Entry 5L60 (X-ray diffraction, 2.70 A resolution); this record covers chains M and b of the 28 polymer chains in the assembly.

[Chain M]
Protein: Proteasome subunit beta type-7
Organism: Saccharomyces cerevisiae (strain ATCC 204508 / S288c)
Notes: EC 3.4.25.1
Reference sequence: P30657 (PSB7_YEAST); residues -12 to 233 here correspond to UniProt positions 21-266 (UniProt number = residue number + 33)
Chain sequence (246 residues; row label = number of the first residue in the row; numbers below 1 keep their minus sign (Thr-12 is residue -12)):
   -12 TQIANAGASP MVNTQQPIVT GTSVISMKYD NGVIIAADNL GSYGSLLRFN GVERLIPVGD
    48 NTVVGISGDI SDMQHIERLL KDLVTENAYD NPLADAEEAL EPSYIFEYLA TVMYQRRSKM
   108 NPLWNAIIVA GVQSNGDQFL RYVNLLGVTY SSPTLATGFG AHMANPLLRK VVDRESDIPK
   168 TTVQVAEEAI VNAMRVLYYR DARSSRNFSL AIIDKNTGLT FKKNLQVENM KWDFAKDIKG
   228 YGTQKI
Disordered / not traced: -12 to 0

[Chain b]
Protein: Proteasome subunit beta type-1
Organism: Saccharomyces cerevisiae (strain ATCC 204508 / S288c)
Notes: EC 3.4.25.1
Reference sequence: P38624 (PSB1_YEAST); residues 1-196 here correspond to UniProt positions 20-215 (UniProt number = residue number + 19)
Chain sequence (196 residues; numbered 1 to 196; the number before each row is that of its first residue):
     1 TSIMAVTFKD GVILGADSRT TTGAYIANRV TDKLTRVHDK IWCCRSGSAA DTQAIADIVQ
    61 YHLELYTSQY GTPSTETAAS VFKELCYENK DNLTAGIIVA GYDDKNKGEV YTIPLGGSVH
   121 KLPYAIAGSG STFIYGYCDK NFRENMSKEE TVDFIKHSLS QAIKWDGSSG GVIRMVVLTA
   181 AGVERLIFYP DEYEQL
Metal / ion sites: Mg2+: Ile163, Ser169
Curated features (UniProtKB/Swiss-Prot):
  - active site: Thr1 (Nucleophile)

[Interface between chain M and chain b]
Residue-residue contacts (59; chain M residue first):
  Ser32(M) with Trp165(b); Asp166(b); Gly167(b), hydrogen bond (backbone-backbone)
  Leu33(M) with Phe133(b), hydrophobic; Trp165(b)
  Leu34(M) with Lys164(b); Trp165(b), hydrogen bond (backbone-backbone); Gly167(b)
  Arg35(M) with Trp165(b)
  Phe146(M) with Ala24(b), hydrophobic; Tyr25(b)
  Tyr185(M) with Glu194(b), hydrogen bond
  Tyr186(M) with Ile26(b); Arg29(b)
  Arg187(M) with Ala24(b); Tyr25(b); Ile26(b), hydrogen bond (backbone-backbone); Ala27(b), hydrogen bond (side chain-backbone); Arg29(b)
  Asp188(M) with Ala24(b); Ile26(b)
  Ala189(M) with Arg19(b); Ala24(b), hydrogen bond (backbone-backbone); Ile26(b); Gly167(b)
  Arg193(M) with Asp191(b), salt bridge; Glu194(b), salt bridge
  Lys218(M) with Arg29(b), hydrogen bond (backbone-side chain)
  Trp219(M) with Arg29(b); Gly171(b); Val172(b), hydrophobic; Tyr189(b); Pro190(b)
  Asp220(M) with Tyr189(b)
  Phe221(M) with Arg29(b); Val30(b), hydrophobic
  Ala222(M) with Val30(b), hydrophobic; Arg174(b), hydrogen bond (backbone-side chain); Ile187(b)
  Lys223(M) with Ile187(b); Tyr189(b)
  Ile225(M) with Val30(b), hydrophobic; Arg174(b)
  Lys226(M) with Asp32(b)
  Gly227(M) with Asp32(b), hydrogen bond (backbone-side chain)
  Tyr228(M) with Thr35(b); Arg45(b); Gln53(b), hydrogen bond (side chain-backbone); Ala56(b); Asp57(b), hydrogen bond
  Gln231(M) with Asp32(b); Leu34(b); Thr35(b); Arg36(b), hydrogen bond (side chain-backbone); Trp42(b); Arg185(b)
  Ile233(M) with Arg36(b); Trp42(b); Arg185(b), hydrogen bond (backbone-side chain)
Other interface residues (no listed pair), chain M (26 interface residues in all): Asn37, Met150, Arg190
Other interface residues (no listed pair), chain b (34 interface residues in all): Thr21, Asn28, Ile163, Ser168

[Summary]
The interface between chain M and chain b involves 26 residues on one side and 34 on the other, with 13
hydrogen bonds and 2 salt bridges. Among the polar pairs are Arg193(M)-Asp191(b), Arg193(M)-Glu194(b) and
Tyr185(M)-Glu194(b). From UniProt: active-site residue Thr1(b) on chain b.
Chain M is Proteasome subunit beta type-7 and chain b is Proteasome subunit beta type-1, both from
Saccharomyces cerevisiae (strain ATCC 204508 / S288c); the structure, Yeast 20S proteasome with human beta5c
(1-138) and human beta6 (97-111; 118-133) in complex with PR-924, was determined by X-ray diffraction together
with 5L52, 5L54, 5L55, 5L5A, 5L5B, 5L5D and 30 further entries from the same study.
